Entry 5IZC (X-ray diffraction, 1.92 A resolution); this record covers chains B and C of the 4 polymer chains in the assembly.

Chain B:
Protein: Pteridine reductase
Source organism: Trypanosoma brucei brucei
Notes: EC 1.5.1.33
Reference sequence: O76290 (O76290_TRYBB); residue numbers follow UniProt; this construct covers 1-268
Amino-acid sequence (268 residues; row label = number of the first residue in the row):
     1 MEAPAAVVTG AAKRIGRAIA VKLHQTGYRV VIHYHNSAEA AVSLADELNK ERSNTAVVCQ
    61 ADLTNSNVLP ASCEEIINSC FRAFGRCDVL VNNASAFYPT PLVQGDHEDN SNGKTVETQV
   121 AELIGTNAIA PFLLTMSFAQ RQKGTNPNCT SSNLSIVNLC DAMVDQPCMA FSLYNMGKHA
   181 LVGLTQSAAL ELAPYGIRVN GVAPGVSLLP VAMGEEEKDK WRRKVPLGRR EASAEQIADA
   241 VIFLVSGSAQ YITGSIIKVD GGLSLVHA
Unresolved in the structure: 1, 104-113, 143-152
Modified residues: C168 (s,S-(2-hydroxyethyl)thiocysteine; CME)
Ligand contacts:
  - 6F4 (N~2~-[(thiophen-2-yl)methyl]-1,3,4-thiadiazole-2,5-diamine): S95, F97, C168, Y174, G205, V206, L208, L209, P210, M213, W221
  - NADP (NAP; NADP nicotinamide-adenine-dinucleotide phosphate): G10, A12, R14, I15, G16, H33, Y34, H35, N36, S37, A61, D62, L63, T64, N93, A94, S95, A96, T126, N127, L159, C160, D161, Y174, K178, P204, G205, V206, S207, L208
What the authors report for this chain:
  - binding site for 6F4: S95, F97, C168, Y174, V206, L209, M213, W221
  - post-translational modification sites: C168

Chain C:
Protein: Pteridine reductase
Source organism: Trypanosoma brucei brucei
Notes: EC 1.5.1.33
Reference sequence: O76290 (O76290_TRYBB); residues 1-268 here = UniProt positions 1-268
Amino-acid sequence (268 residues; row label = number of the first residue in the row):
     1 MEAPAAVVTG AAKRIGRAIA VKLHQTGYRV VIHYHNSAEA AVSLADELNK ERSNTAVVCQ
    61 ADLTNSNVLP ASCEEIINSC FRAFGRCDVL VNNASAFYPT PLVQGDHEDN SNGKTVETQV
   121 AELIGTNAIA PFLLTMSFAQ RQKGTNPNCT SSNLSIVNLC DAMVDQPCMA FSLYNMGKHA
   181 LVGLTQSAAL ELAPYGIRVN GVAPGVSLLP VAMGEEEKDK WRRKVPLGRR EASAEQIADA
   241 VIFLVSGSAQ YITGSIIKVD GGLSLVHA
Unresolved in the structure: 104-113, 143-151, 211-218
Modified residues: C59 (cysteinesulfonic acid; OCS); C168 (s,S-(2-hydroxyethyl)thiocysteine; CME)
Ligand contacts:
  - 6F4 (N~2~-[(thiophen-2-yl)methyl]-1,3,4-thiadiazole-2,5-diamine): S95, A96, F97, C168, Y174, V206, L209, P210, W221
  - NADP (NAP; NADP nicotinamide-adenine-dinucleotide phosphate): G10, K13, R14, I15, G16, H33, Y34, H35, N36, S37, A61, D62, L63, T64, N93, A94, S95, A96, T126, N127, L159, C160, D161, Y174, K178, P204, G205, V206, S207, L208

How chain B and chain C interact:
Contacting residue pairs (25; chain B residue first):
  M163(B) - H267(C)
  D165(B) - L265(C)
  Q166(B) - Q166(C)
  Q166(B) - S264(C)
  Q166(B) - L265(C)
  Q166(B) - H267(C)
  P167(B) - L265(C)
  P167(B) - H267(C)
  C168(B) - H267(C)
  W221(B) - H267(C)
  K224(B) - H267(C)
  K224(B) - A268(C)  hydrogen bond (side chain-backbone)
  S264(B) - Q166(C)
  L265(B) - D165(C)
  L265(B) - Q166(C)
  L265(B) - P167(C)
  V266(B) - A268(C)  hydrophobic
  H267(B) - M163(C)
  H267(B) - Q166(C)
  H267(B) - P167(C)
  H267(B) - C168(C)
  H267(B) - W221(C)
  H267(B) - A268(C)
  A268(B) - V266(C)  hydrophobic
  A268(B) - H267(C)
Other interface residues (no listed pair), chain B (13 interface residues in all): L263
Other interface residues (no listed pair), chain C (13 interface residues in all): K224, L263

Overview:
Chain B and chain C each contribute 13 residues to their interface, with 1 hydrogen bond. The hydrogen-bonded
pair is K224(B)-A268(C). Chain B binds NADP and compound 6F4. Bound to chain C: NADP and compound 6F4. The
paper reports a binding site for 6F4 at S95(B), F97(B) and C168(B) among others; a modification site at
C168(B).
Here chain B is Pteridine reductase and chain C is Pteridine reductase, both from Trypanosoma brucei brucei.
Entry 5IZC (Trypanosoma brucei PTR1 in complex with inhibitor F032) was determined by X-ray diffraction,
deposited together with 4WCD, 4WCF, 2YHI and 2YHU.
